PDB entry 8Q2N | electron microscopy, 2.98 A resolution | chains D and G of the 10 polymer chains in the assembly

# Chain D
Name: CRISPR-associated endoribonuclease Cas2
From: Streptococcus thermophilus DGCC 7710
Notes: EC 3.1.-.-
UniProtKB: G3ECR3 (CAS2_STRTR); numbering as in UniProt (aligned over 1-114)
Amino-acid sequence (114 residues; row label = number of the first residue in the row):
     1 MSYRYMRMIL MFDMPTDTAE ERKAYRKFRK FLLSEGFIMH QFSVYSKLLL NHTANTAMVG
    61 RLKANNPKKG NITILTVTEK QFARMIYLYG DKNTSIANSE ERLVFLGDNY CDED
Unresolved in the structure: 1-3, 112-114
Ion coordination: Mg2+: Phe12, Asp13, Ser43 (shared with DG17(G) of chain G)

# Chain G
Molecule: Prespacer DNA, chain G
Sequence (26 nucleotides; row label = number of the first residue in the row):
     5 AAACACCAGA ACGAGTAGTA AATTGG
Ion coordination: Mg2+: DG17 (shared with Phe12(D), Asp13(D), Ser43(D) of chain D)

# Chain D / chain G interface
Pairs across the interface (17; chain D residue first):
  Phe12(D) - DG17(G)  phosphate contact
  Phe12(D) - DA18(G)  phosphate contact
  Asp13(D) - DC16(G)  phosphate contact
  Asp13(D) - DG17(G)  phosphate contact
  Met14(D) - DC16(G)  sugar contact
  Met14(D) - DG17(G)  hydrogen bond to the phosphate
  Pro15(D) - DC16(G)  phosphate contact
  Thr16(D) - DC16(G)  hydrogen bond to the phosphate
  Tyr25(D) - DG17(G)  sugar contact
  Tyr25(D) - DA18(G)  hydrogen bond to the phosphate
  Arg29(D) - DA18(G)  phosphate contact
  Arg29(D) - DG19(G)  salt bridge to the phosphate
  Met39(D) - DA18(G)  phosphate contact
  Phe42(D) - DA18(G)  phosphate contact
  Ser43(D) - DG17(G)  hydrogen bond to the phosphate
  Ser43(D) - DA18(G)  hydrogen bond to the phosphate
  Tyr45(D) - DA18(G)  hydrogen bond to the phosphate
Interface residues without a listed pair, chain D (14 interface residues in all): Asp17, Gln41, Val44
Interface residues without a listed pair, chain G (5 interface residues in all): DA15

# In short
The interface between chain D and chain G involves 14 residues on one side and 5 on the other; the contacts
include 6 hydrogen bonds and 1 salt bridge. Polar pairs include Met14(D)-DG17(G), Thr16(D)-DC16(G) and
Tyr25(D)-DA18(G). Phe12(D), Asp13(D), Ser43(D) and DG17(G) form the Mg2+ site.
Chain D is CRISPR-associated endoribonuclease Cas2 (Streptococcus thermophilus DGCC 7710) and chain G is
Prespacer DNA, chain G; the structure, Cas1-Cas2 CRISPR integrase bound to prespacer and target DNA,
Streptococcus thermophilus DGCC 7710 CRISPR3 system, was determined by electron microscopy.
